5CVA - chains A and B of the 3 polymer chains in the assembly; structure by X-ray diffraction, 2.10 A resolution.

[Chain A]
Molecule: Collagen alpha-2(I) chain, Collagen alpha-1(IX) chain
From: Homo sapiens
Reference sequence: chimeric construct of P08123, P20849: residues 15-26 from P08123 (CO1A2_HUMAN) positions 484-495 (UniProt number = residue number + 469); residues 36-71 from P20849 positions 754-789 (UniProt number = residue number + 718)
Sequence (71 residues; each row starts with the number of its first residue):
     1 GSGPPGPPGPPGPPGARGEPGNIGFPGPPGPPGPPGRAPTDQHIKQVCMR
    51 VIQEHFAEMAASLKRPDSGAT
Unresolved in the structure: 1-2, 67-71
Modified / non-standard residues: Mse-49 (selenomethionine; parent Met); Mse-59 (selenomethionine; parent Met)
Construct notes: expression tag (1-14); linker (27-35)
Curated features (UniProtKB/Swiss-Prot):
  - region: Pro-39 to Ser-68 (Nonhelical region (NC2))

[Chain B]
Molecule: Collagen alpha-1(I) chain, Collagen alpha-2(IX) chain
From: Homo sapiens
Reference sequence: chimeric construct of P02452, Q14055: residues 15-26 from P02452 (CO1A1_HUMAN) positions 572-583 (UniProt number = residue number + 557); residues 36-71 from Q14055 positions 517-552 (UniProt number = residue number + 481)
Sequence (71 residues; row label = number of the first residue in the row):
     1 GSGPPGPPGPPGPPGARGQAGVMGFPGPPGPPGPPGRDATDQHIVDVALK
    51 MLQEQLAEVAVSAKREALGAV
Unresolved in the structure: 1, 64-71
Construct notes: expression tag (1-14); linker (27-35)
Curated features (UniProtKB/Swiss-Prot):
  - modified residue: Pro-26 (4-hydroxyproline)
  - region: Ala-39 to Leu-68 (Nonhelical region 3 (NC3))

[How chain A and chain B interact]
Pairs across the interface (77; chain A residue first):
  Gly-3(A) with Ser-2(B); Gly-3(B)
  Pro-4(A) with Ser-2(B); Gly-3(B); Pro-4(B); Pro-5(B); Gly-6(B)
  Gly-6(A) with Gly-6(B); Pro-7(B)
  Pro-7(A) with Gly-6(B); Pro-7(B); Pro-8(B); Gly-9(B), hydrogen bond (backbone-backbone)
  Gly-9(A) with Gly-9(B); Pro-10(B)
  Pro-10(A) with Gly-9(B); Pro-11(B); Gly-12(B), hydrogen bond (backbone-backbone)
  Pro-11(A) with Gly-12(B)
  Gly-12(A) with Gly-12(B); Pro-13(B)
  Pro-13(A) with Gly-12(B); Pro-14(B); Gly-15(B), hydrogen bond (backbone-backbone)
  Gly-15(A) with Gly-15(B); Ala-16(B)
  Ala-16(A) with Arg-17(B); Gly-18(B), hydrogen bond (backbone-backbone)
  Arg-17(A) with Arg-17(B), hydrogen bond (backbone-side chain)
  Gly-18(A) with Arg-17(B); Gly-18(B); Gln-19(B)
  Glu-19(A) with Arg-17(B); Ala-20(B); Gly-21(B), hydrogen bond (backbone-backbone)
  Gly-21(A) with Gly-21(B); Val-22(B)
  Asn-22(A) with Met-23(B); Gly-24(B), hydrogen bond (backbone-backbone)
  Ile-23(A) with Met-23(B)
  Gly-24(A) with Gly-24(B); Phe-25(B)
  Phe-25(A) with Pro-26(B); Gly-27(B), hydrogen bond (backbone-backbone)
  Gly-27(A) with Gly-27(B); Pro-28(B)
  Pro-28(A) with Gly-27(B); Pro-29(B); Gly-30(B), hydrogen bond (backbone-backbone)
  Pro-29(A) with Gly-30(B)
  Gly-30(A) with Gly-30(B); Pro-31(B)
  Pro-31(A) with Pro-32(B); Gly-33(B), hydrogen bond (backbone-backbone)
  Pro-32(A) with Gly-33(B)
  Gly-33(A) with Gly-33(B); Pro-34(B)
  Pro-34(A) with Pro-35(B); Gly-36(B), hydrogen bond (backbone-backbone)
  Gly-36(A) with Gly-36(B); Arg-37(B); Asp-38(B)
  Arg-37(A) with Asp-38(B), salt bridge; Ala-39(B), hydrogen bond (backbone-backbone)
  Pro-39(A) with His-43(B)
  His-43(A) with Asp-41(B), salt bridge
  Val-47(A) with Asp-41(B); Ile-44(B), hydrophobic; Val-45(B), hydrophobic
  Arg-50(A) with Asp-41(B), salt bridge; Val-45(B)
  Val-51(A) with Val-45(B), hydrophobic; Leu-49(B), hydrophobic
  His-55(A) with Leu-49(B)
  Mse-59(A) with Leu-52(B), hydrophobic
  Ser-62(A) with Leu-56(B)
  Leu-63(A) with Val-59(B), hydrophobic
Other interface residues (no listed pair), chain A (47 interface residues in all): Pro-5, Pro-8, Pro-14, Pro-20, Pro-26, Pro-35, Ile-44, Cys-48, Ile-52
Other interface residues (no listed pair), chain B (47 interface residues in all): Ala-48

[Summary]
Chain A and chain B each contribute 47 residues to their interface, with 12 hydrogen bonds and 3 salt bridges.
Polar pairs include Arg-37(A)/Asp-38(B), His-43(A)/Asp-41(B) and Arg-50(A)/Asp-41(B).
Here chain A is Collagen alpha-2(I) chain, Collagen alpha-1(IX) chain and chain B is Collagen alpha-1(I)
chain, Collagen alpha-2(IX) chain, both from Homo sapiens. Entry 5CVA (Crystal structure of the type IX
collagen NC2 hetero-trimerization domain with a guest fragment a1a2a1 of ...) was determined by X-ray
diffraction together with 5CVB, 5CTD and 5CTI from the same study.
